PDB entry 1MHH | X-ray diffraction, 2.10 A resolution | chains A and B of the 3 polymer chains in the assembly

[Chain A]
Molecule: Fab, light chain
Organism: Mus musculus
Notes: antibody fragment or engineered binder
Amino-acid sequence (220 residues; row label = number of the first residue in the row; a row labelled like 27A-27F holds insertion residues (27A, then the next letters in order)):
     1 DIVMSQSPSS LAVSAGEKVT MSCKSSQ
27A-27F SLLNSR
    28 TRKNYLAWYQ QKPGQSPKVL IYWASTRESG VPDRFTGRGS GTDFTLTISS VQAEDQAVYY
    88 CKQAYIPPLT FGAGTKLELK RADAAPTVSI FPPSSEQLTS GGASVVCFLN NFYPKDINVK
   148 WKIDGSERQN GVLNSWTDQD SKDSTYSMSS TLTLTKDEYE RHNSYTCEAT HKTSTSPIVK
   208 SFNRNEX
Modified / non-standard residues: AEA ((2-amino-2-carbamoyl-ethylsulfanyl)-acetic acid) at position 214
Cystine bridges: Cys-23/Cys-88, Cys-134/Cys-194

[Chain B]
Molecule: Fab, heavy chain
Organism: Mus musculus
Notes: antibody fragment or engineered binder
Amino-acid sequence (217 residues; numbered 1 to 212 plus 5 insertion-coded residues; the number before each row is that of its first residue; a row labelled like 82A-82C holds insertion residues (82A, then the next letters in order)):
     1 QIQLVQSGPE LKKPGETVKI SCKASGYTFT DFSMHWVNQA PGKGLNWMGW VN
   52A T
    53 ETGEPTYADD FKGRFAFSLE TSASTAYLQI
82A-82C NSL
    83 KNEDTATYFC ARFLLRQY
  100A F
   101 DVWGAGTTVT VSSAKTTPPS VYPLAPGSAA QTNSMVTLGC LVKGYFPEPV TVTWNSGSLS
   161 SGVHTFPAVL QSDLYTLSSS VTVPSSTWPS ETVTCNVAHP ASSTKVDKKI VP
Disordered / not traced: 132-133
Cystine bridges: Cys-22/Cys-92, Cys-140/Cys-195

[How chain A and chain B interact]
Residue-residue contacts - 67 pairs, chain A then chain B:
  Tyr-32(A) / Gln-99(B)
  Tyr-36(A) / Tyr-100(B)
  Tyr-36(A) / Phe-100A(B)  hydrogen bond (side chain-backbone)
  Tyr-36(A) / Trp-103(B)  hydrophobic
  Gln-38(A) / Gln-39(B)  hydrogen bond
  Gln-38(A) / Leu-45(B)
  Ser-43(A) / Phe-91(B)
  Ser-43(A) / Trp-103(B)
  Ser-43(A) / Gly-104(B)
  Pro-44(A) / Leu-45(B)  hydrophobic
  Pro-44(A) / Trp-103(B)
  Val-46(A) / Tyr-100(B)  hydrophobic
  Val-46(A) / Phe-100A(B)
  Tyr-49(A) / Arg-98(B)
  Tyr-49(A) / Tyr-100(B)  hydrophobic
  Trp-50(A) / Arg-98(B)
  Glu-55(A) / Tyr-100(B)  hydrogen bond
  Tyr-87(A) / Gln-39(B)
  Tyr-87(A) / Lys-43(B)
  Tyr-87(A) / Gly-44(B)
  Tyr-87(A) / Leu-45(B)  hydrophobic
  Lys-89(A) / Gln-99(B)  hydrogen bond (side chain-backbone)
  Lys-89(A) / Tyr-100(B)
  Lys-89(A) / Phe-100A(B)
  Ala-91(A) / Gln-99(B)  hydrogen bond (backbone-side chain)
  Pro-95(A) / Trp-47(B)  hydrophobic
  Leu-96(A) / Trp-47(B)
  Leu-96(A) / Phe-100A(B)  hydrophobic
  Phe-98(A) / Leu-45(B)
  Ser-116(A) / Thr-137(B)
  Phe-118(A) / Leu-124(B)
  Phe-118(A) / Ala-125(B)
  Phe-118(A) / Pro-126(B)
  Phe-118(A) / Thr-137(B)
  Ser-121(A) / Tyr-122(B)
  Ser-121(A) / Pro-123(B)
  Glu-123(A) / Val-121(B)
  Glu-123(A) / Pro-123(B)
  Glu-123(A) / Lys-208(B)  salt bridge
  Gln-124(A) / Tyr-122(B)
  Gln-124(A) / Lys-143(B)
  Ser-131(A) / Leu-141(B)
  Ser-131(A) / Lys-143(B)
  Phe-135(A) / Phe-166(B)  hydrophobic
  Phe-135(A) / Ser-178(B)
  Phe-135(A) / Ser-179(B)
  Phe-135(A) / Ser-180(B)
  Asn-137(A) / His-164(B)
  Asn-137(A) / Phe-166(B)
  Asn-137(A) / Ser-180(B)  hydrogen bond
  Asn-138(A) / His-164(B)  hydrogen bond
  Leu-160(A) / Gln-171(B)
  Asn-161(A) / Val-169(B)
  Ser-162(A) / Phe-166(B)
  Ser-162(A) / Pro-167(B)  hydrogen bond (side chain-backbone)
  Ser-162(A) / Val-169(B)
  Trp-163(A) / Pro-167(B)
  Thr-164(A) / Phe-166(B)
  Asp-167(A) / His-164(B)
  Lys-169(A) / Ser-161(B)
  Ser-174(A) / His-164(B)  hydrogen bond
  Ser-174(A) / Phe-166(B)
  Met-175(A) / Phe-166(B)
  Ser-176(A) / Phe-166(B)
  Ser-176(A) / Ser-178(B)  hydrogen bond
  Thr-180(A) / Lys-143(B)
  AEA_214(A) / Gly-127(B)
Also at the interface, not in a pair above, chain A (40 interface residues in all): Ala-34, Gln-42, Ser-127, Val-133
Also at the interface, not in a pair above, chain B (41 interface residues in all): His-35, Val-37, Asn-46, Ala-60, Phe-95, Leu-138, Gly-139, Thr-165, Thr-176

[Overview]
40 residues of chain A and 41 residues of chain B are in contact, with 10 hydrogen bonds and 1 salt bridge.
Polar contacts include Glu-123(A)/Lys-208(B), Tyr-36(A)/Phe-100A(B) and Gln-38(A)/Gln-39(B).
Chain A is Fab, light chain and chain B is Fab, heavy chain, both from Mus musculus; the structure, Structure
of P. magnus protein L mutant bound to a mouse Fab, was determined by X-ray diffraction.
